PDB entry 4CDQ | X-ray diffraction, 2.65 A resolution | chains B and D of the 4 polymer chains in the assembly

Chain B:
Protein: VP2
Organism: Enterovirus A71
Reference sequence: B2ZUN0 (B2ZUN0_9ENTO); residues 1-254 here correspond to UniProt positions 70-323 (UniProt number = residue number + 69)
Amino-acid sequence (254 residues; row label = number of the first residue in the row):
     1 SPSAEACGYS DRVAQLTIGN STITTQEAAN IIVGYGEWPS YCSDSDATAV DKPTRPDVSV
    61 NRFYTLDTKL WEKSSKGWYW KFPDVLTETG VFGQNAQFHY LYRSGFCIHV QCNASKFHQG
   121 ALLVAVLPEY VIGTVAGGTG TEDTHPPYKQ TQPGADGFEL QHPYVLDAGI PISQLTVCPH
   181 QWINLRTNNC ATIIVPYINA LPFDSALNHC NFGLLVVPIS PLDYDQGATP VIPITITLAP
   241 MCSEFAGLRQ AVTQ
Disordered / not traced: 1-9

Chain D:
Protein: VP4
Organism: Enterovirus A71
Reference sequence: B2ZUN0 (B2ZUN0_9ENTO); numbering as in UniProt (aligned over 1-69)
Amino-acid sequence (69 residues; row label = number of the first residue in the row):
     1 MGSQVSTQRS GSHENSNSAT EGSTINYTTI NYYKDSYAAT AGKQSLKQDP DKFANPVKDI
    61 FTEMAAPLK
Disordered / not traced: 1-11

Interface between chain B and chain D:
Pairs across the interface (18):
  S10(B) - K69(D)  hydrogen bond (backbone-backbone)
  D11(B) - P67(D)
  D11(B) - L68(D)
  D11(B) - K69(D)  hydrogen bond (backbone-backbone)
  R12(B) - L68(D)
  R12(B) - K69(D)
  A28(B) - L68(D)
  A29(B) - L68(D)  hydrophobic
  N30(B) - D59(D)  hydrogen bond (side chain-backbone)
  I31(B) - V57(D)
  I31(B) - K58(D)  hydrogen bond (backbone-backbone)
  I32(B) - P56(D)
  I32(B) - V57(D)  hydrophobic
  V33(B) - P56(D)  hydrogen bond (backbone-backbone)
  Y35(B) - K52(D)
  Y35(B) - F53(D)  hydrophobic
  G36(B) - K52(D)
  T187(B) - L68(D)
Other interface residues (no listed pair), chain B (13 interface residues in all): W38
Other interface residues (no listed pair), chain D (10 interface residues in all): F61

In short:
The interface between chain B and chain D involves 13 residues on one side and 10 on the other; the contacts
include 5 hydrogen bonds. Among the polar pairs are N30(B)-D59(D), S10(B)-K69(D) and D11(B)-K69(D).
Here chain B is VP2 and chain D is VP4, both from Enterovirus A71. Entry 4CDQ (Crystal structure of human
Enterovirus 71 in complex with the uncoating inhibitor GPP2) was determined by X-ray diffraction, deposited
together with 4CDU, 4CDW, 4CDX, 4CEW and 4CEY.
